Entry 7X3W (electron microscopy, 3.10 A resolution); this record covers chains A and J of the 11 polymer chains in the assembly.

Chain A:
Protein: Histone H3
From: Xenopus laevis
UniProt: A0A310TTQ1 (A0A310TTQ1_XENLA); residues 0-135 here correspond to UniProt positions 1-136 (UniProt number = residue number + 1)
Amino-acid sequence (136 residues; each row starts with the number of its first residue; numbering starts at 0):
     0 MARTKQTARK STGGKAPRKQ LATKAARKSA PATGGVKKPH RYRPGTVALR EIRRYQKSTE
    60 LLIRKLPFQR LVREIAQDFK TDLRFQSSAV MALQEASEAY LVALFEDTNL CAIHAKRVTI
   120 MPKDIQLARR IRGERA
Disordered / not traced: 0-36, 135

Chain J:
Molecule: 146-nt DNA strand
Sequence (146 nucleotides; row label = number of the first residue in the row):
     1 TCAGGATGTA TATATCTGAC ACGTGCCTGG AGACTAGGGA GTAATCCCCT TGGCGGTTAA
    61 AACGCGGGGG ACAGCGCGTA CGTGCGTTTA AGCGGTGCTA GAGCTGTCTA CGACCAATTG
   121 AGCGGCCTCG GCACCGGGAT TCTCCA

Chain A / chain J interface:
Pairs across the interface (19; chain A residue first):
  Arg40(A) with DG66(J), base contact
  Tyr41(A) with DT143(J), phosphate contact; DC144(J), phosphate contact
  Arg42(A) with DG69(J), salt bridge to the phosphate; DC144(J), hydrogen bond to the phosphate; DC145(J), phosphate contact
  Pro43(A) with DG69(J), phosphate contact
  Thr45(A) with DC144(J), hydrogen bond to the phosphate
  Arg63(A) with DA60(J), sugar contact; DA61(J), salt bridge to the phosphate
  Arg72(A) with DT51(J), salt bridge to the phosphate
  Arg83(A) with DT50(J), phosphate contact; DT51(J), phosphate contact
  Phe84(A) with DT50(J), phosphate contact; DT51(J), phosphate contact
  Gln85(A) with DT50(J), phosphate contact
  Arg116(A) with DA71(J), phosphate contact
  Val117(A) with DA71(J), hydrogen bond to the phosphate
  Thr118(A) with DA71(J), hydrogen bond to the phosphate
Also at the interface, not in a pair above, chain A (15 interface residues in all): Lys115, Met120
Also at the interface, not in a pair above, chain J (12 interface residues in all): DG70, DC72

In short:
The interface between chain A and chain J involves 15 residues on one side and 12 on the other; the contacts
include 4 hydrogen bonds and 3 salt bridges. Polar contacts include Arg42(A)-DC144(J), Thr45(A)-DC144(J) and
Val117(A)-DA71(J).
Here chain A is Histone H3 (Xenopus laevis) and chain J is a 146-nt DNA strand. Entry 7X3W (Cryo-EM structure
of ISW1-N1 nucleosome) was determined by electron microscopy, deposited together with 7X3T, 7X3V and 7X3X.
